Entry 8EGR (electron microscopy, 3.58 A resolution); this record covers chains A and E of the 24 polymer chains in the assembly.

== Chain A (and E) ==
Protein: gp15, receptor-binding protein, tail fiber
Organism: Staphylococcus phage Andhra
Notes: chain E of this document is another copy of the same molecule, construct and numbering; everything in this record applies to it too
UniProt: A0A1S6L1H3 (A0A1S6L1H3_9CAUD); residues 1-609 here = UniProt positions 1-609
Amino-acid sequence (609 residues; each row starts with the number of its first residue):
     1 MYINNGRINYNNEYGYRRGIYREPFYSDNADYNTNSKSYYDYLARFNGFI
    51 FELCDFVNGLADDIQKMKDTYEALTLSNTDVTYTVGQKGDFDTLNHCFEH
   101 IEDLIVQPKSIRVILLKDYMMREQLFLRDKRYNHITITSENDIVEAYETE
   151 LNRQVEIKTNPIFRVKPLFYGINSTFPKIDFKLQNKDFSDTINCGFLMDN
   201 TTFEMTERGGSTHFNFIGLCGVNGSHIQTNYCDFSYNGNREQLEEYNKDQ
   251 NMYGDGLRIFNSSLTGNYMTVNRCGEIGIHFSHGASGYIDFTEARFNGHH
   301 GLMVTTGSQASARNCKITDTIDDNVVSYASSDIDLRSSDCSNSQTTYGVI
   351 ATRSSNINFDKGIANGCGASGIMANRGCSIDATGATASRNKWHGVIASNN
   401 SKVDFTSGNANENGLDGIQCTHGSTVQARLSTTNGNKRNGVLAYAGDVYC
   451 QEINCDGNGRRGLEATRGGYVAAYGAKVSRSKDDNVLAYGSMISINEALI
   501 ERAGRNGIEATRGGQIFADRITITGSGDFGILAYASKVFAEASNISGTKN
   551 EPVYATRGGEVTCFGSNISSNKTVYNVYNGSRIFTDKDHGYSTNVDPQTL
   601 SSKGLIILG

== Interface between chain A and chain E ==
Residue-residue contacts - 30 pairs, chain A then chain E:
  Asp142(A) - Arg153(E)
  Ile143(A) - Leu151(E)  hydrophobic
  Glu145(A) - Leu151(E)
  Lys182(A) - Asn152(E)
  Lys182(A) - Gln154(E)
  Gln184(A) - Glu150(E)  hydrogen bond (side chain-backbone)
  Gln184(A) - Asn152(E)  hydrogen bond (side chain-backbone)
  Lys186(A) - Glu150(E)  hydrogen bond (side chain-backbone)
  Tyr231(A) - Glu156(E)
  Tyr231(A) - Arg164(E)  hydrogen bond (backbone-side chain)
  Asp233(A) - Gln154(E)  hydrogen bond
  Tyr236(A) - Asp190(E)  hydrogen bond
  Tyr268(A) - Ile162(E)  hydrophobic
  Tyr268(A) - Arg164(E)
  Thr270(A) - Arg164(E)
  Asn272(A) - Thr191(E)
  Arg273(A) - Phe188(E)
  Arg273(A) - Ser189(E)  hydrogen bond (side chain-backbone)
  Arg295(A) - Asn251(E)
  Phe296(A) - Thr191(E)
  Thr318(A) - Asn251(E)  hydrogen bond
  Asp319(A) - Asn251(E)  hydrogen bond
  Asp339(A) - Asn251(E)
  Ser341(A) - Asn251(E)
  Asn342(A) - Asn251(E)
  Asn365(A) - Asp249(E)
  Ser388(A) - Asp249(E)
  Arg389(A) - Glu244(E)  salt bridge
  Arg389(A) - Asn247(E)  hydrogen bond
  Arg389(A) - Asp249(E)
Other interface residues (no listed pair), chain A (27 interface residues in all): Glu207, His213, Cys232, Thr386
Other interface residues (no listed pair), chain E (21 interface residues in all): Lys158, Asn239, Tyr246, Gln250, Tyr253

== Summary ==
The interface between chain A and chain E involves 27 residues on one side and 21 on the other, with 10
hydrogen bonds and 1 salt bridge. Polar pairs include Arg389(A)-Glu244(E), Gln184(A)-Glu150(E) and
Gln184(A)-Asn152(E).
Both chains are gp15, receptor-binding protein, tail fiber (Staphylococcus phage Andhra). Entry 8EGR (Upper
tail structure of Staphylococcus phage Andhra) was determined by electron microscopy, deposited together with
8EGS, 8EGT and 8EJ5.
